PDB entry 2IVF | X-ray diffraction, 1.88 A resolution | chains B and C of the 3 polymer chains in the assembly

Chain B:
Protein: Ethylbenzene dehydrogenase beta-subunit
From: Aromatoleum aromaticum
Notes: EC 1.17.99.2
Reference sequence: Q5P5I1 (Q5P5I1_AZOSE); numbering as in UniProt (aligned over 1-352)
Sequence (352 residues; row label = number of the first residue in the row):
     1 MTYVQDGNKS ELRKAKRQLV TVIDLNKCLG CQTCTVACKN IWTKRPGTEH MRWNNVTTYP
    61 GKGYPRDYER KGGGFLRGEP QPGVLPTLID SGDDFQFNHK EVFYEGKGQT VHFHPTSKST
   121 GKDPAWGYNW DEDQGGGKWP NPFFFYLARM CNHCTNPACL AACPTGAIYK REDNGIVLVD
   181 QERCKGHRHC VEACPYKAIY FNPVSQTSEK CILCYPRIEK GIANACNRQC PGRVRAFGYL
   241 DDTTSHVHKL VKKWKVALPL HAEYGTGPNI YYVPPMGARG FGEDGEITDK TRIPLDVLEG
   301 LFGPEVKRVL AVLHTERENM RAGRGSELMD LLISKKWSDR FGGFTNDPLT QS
Not modelled in the structure: 1-15
Ion coordination: 4Fe-4S cluster Fe site 1: Cys28, Cys31, Cys34, Cys230; 4Fe-4S cluster Fe site 2: Cys38, Cys211, Cys214, Cys226; 4Fe-4S cluster Fe site 3: Cys151, Cys154, Cys159, Cys194; 3Fe-4S cluster Fe: Cys163, Cys184, Cys190
Small-molecule neighbours:
  - 3Fe-4S cluster (F3S): Cys163, Pro164, Thr165, Ala167, Ile168, Val179, Cys184, Lys185, Gly186, His187, Arg188, His189, Cys190, Ser208
  - heme (HEM): Pro164, Thr165, Lys185, His187
  - 4Fe-4S cluster (SF4), molecule 1: Lys27, Cys28, Leu29, Gly30, Cys31, Gln32, Thr33, Cys34, Val56, Ala148, Cys230, Pro231, Gly232, Val234, Arg235
  - 4Fe-4S cluster (SF4), molecule 2: Cys38, Trp42, Trp53, Asn54, Met150, Cys211, Ile212, Leu213, Cys214, Asn224, Ala225, Cys226
  - 4Fe-4S cluster (SF4), molecule 3: Cys151, Asn152, His153, Cys154, Pro157, Ala158, Cys159, Val177, Cys194, Pro195, Tyr196, Ala198, Ile199, Lys210

Chain C:
Protein: Ethylbenzene dehydrogenase gamma-subunit
From: Aromatoleum aromaticum
Notes: EC 1.17.99.2
Reference sequence: Q5P5I2 (Q5P5I2_AZOSE); residues 1-214 here = UniProt positions 1-214
Sequence (214 residues; numbered 1 to 214; the number before each row is that of its first residue):
     1 MKAKRVPGGK ELLLDLDAPI WAGAESTTFE MFPTPLVMVK EVSPFLALSE GHGVIKRLDV
    61 AALHNGSMIA LRLKWASEKH DKIVDLNSFV DGVGAMFPVA RGAQAVTMGA TGRPVNAWYW
   121 KANANEPMEI VAEGFSAVRR MKDKAGSDLK AVAQHRNGEW NVILCRSMAT GDGLAKLQAG
   181 GSSKIAFAVW SGGNAERSGR KSYSGEFVDF EILK
Ion coordination: heme Fe: Met108, Lys201
Small-molecule neighbours: heme (HEM): Thr34, Pro35, Leu36, Met38, Val39, Leu46, Gly94, Ala95, Met96, Ala105, Val106, Met108, Ala117, Tyr119, Ile130, Phe135, Val138, Arg140, Ala186, Phe187, Ala188, Trp190, Ser198, Gly199, Lys201, Tyr203, Gly205

Chain B / chain C interface:
Residue-residue contacts (50):
  His50(B) with Leu86(C)
  Gly74(B) with Phe45(C)
  Phe75(B) with Phe45(C), hydrophobic
  Pro80(B) with Pro44(C), hydrophobic; Phe45(C), hydrophobic; Leu48(C)
  Gln81(B) with Phe45(C); Leu48(C)
  Pro82(B) with Leu48(C)
  Leu85(B) with Asn87(C); Phe89(C), hydrophobic
  Pro86(B) with Leu86(C); Asn87(C)
  Thr87(B) with Asp85(C); Leu86(C); Asn87(C)
  Leu88(B) with Asp85(C), hydrogen bond (backbone-side chain); Leu86(C), hydrophobic
  Ser91(B) with Leu86(C)
  Ser119(B) with Asp85(C)
  Ala158(B) with Phe45(C)
  Ala161(B) with Val42(C); Ser43(C); Pro44(C); Phe45(C), hydrophobic
  Ala162(B) with Ser43(C), hydrogen bond (backbone-side chain); Phe45(C), hydrophobic
  Cys163(B) with Val42(C)
  Pro164(B) with Val42(C)
  Lys185(B) with Val138(C), hydrogen bond (side chain-backbone); Arg140(C)
  His187(B) with Phe89(C); Arg197(C), hydrogen bond (backbone-side chain); Ser198(C)
  Arg188(B) with Leu86(C), hydrogen bond (side chain-backbone); Asn87(C); Ser88(C), hydrogen bond (side chain-backbone); Phe89(C); Arg197(C)
  His189(B) with Leu46(C); Arg197(C), hydrogen bond; Ser198(C), hydrogen bond
  Glu192(B) with Arg197(C), salt bridge
  Ala193(B) with Phe45(C), hydrophobic
  Phe201(B) with Ile83(C), hydrophobic; Leu86(C)
  Pro203(B) with Ile83(C), hydrophobic; Leu86(C)
  Gln206(B) with Ile83(C); Asn123(C), hydrogen bond
Interface residues without a listed pair, chain B (28 interface residues in all): Gly73, Gly186
Interface residues without a listed pair, chain C (18 interface residues in all): Lys121

Overview:
Chain B and chain C form an interface of 28 and 18 residues respectively, with 9 hydrogen bonds and 1 salt
bridge. Among the polar pairs are Glu192(B)-Arg197(C), Leu88(B)-Asp85(C) and Ala162(B)-Ser43(C). Heme is bound
between chain B and chain C.
Chain B is Ethylbenzene dehydrogenase beta-subunit and chain C is Ethylbenzene dehydrogenase gamma-subunit,
both from Aromatoleum aromaticum; the structure, Ethylbenzene dehydrogenase from Aromatoleum aromaticum, was
determined by X-ray diffraction.
